Entry 2HHH (X-ray diffraction, 3.35 A resolution); this record covers chains A and J of the 21 polymer chains in the assembly.

Chain A:
Molecule: 16S ribosomal RNA
Organism: Thermus thermophilus
Sequence (1522 nucleotides; each row starts with the number of its first residue):
     1 UUUGUUGGAGAGUUUGAUCCUGGCUCAGGGUGAACGCUGGCGGCGUGCCU
    51 AAGACAUGCAAGUCGUGCGGGCCGCGGGGUUUUACUCCGUGGUCAGCGGC
   101 GGACGGGUGAGUAACGCGUGGGUGACCUACCCGGAAGAGGGGGACAACCC
   151 GGGGAAACUCGGGCUAAUCCCCCAUGUGGACCCGCCCCUUGGGGUGUGUC
   201 CAAAGGGCUUUGCCCGCUUCCGGAUGGGCCCGCGUCCCAUCAGCUAGUUG
   251 GUGGGGUAAUGGCCCACCAAGGCGACGACGGGUAGCCGGUCUGAGAGGAU
   301 GGCCGGCCACAGGGGCACUGAGACACGGGCCCCACUCCUACGGGAGGCAG
   351 CAGUUAGGAAUCUUCCGCAAUGGGCGCAAGCCUGACGGAGCGACGCCGCU
   401 UGGAGGAAGAAGCCCUUCGGGGUGUAAACUCCUGAACCCGGGACGAAACC
   451 CCCGACGAGGGGACUGACGGUACCGGGGUAAUAGCGCCGGCCAACUCCGU
   501 GCCAGCAGCCGCGGUAAUACGGAGGGCGCGAGCGUUACCCGGAUUCACUG
   551 GGCGUAAAGGGCGUGUAGGCGGCCUGGGGCGUCCCAUGUGAAAGACCACG
   601 GCUCAACCGUGGGGGAGCGUGGGAUACGCUCAGGCUAGACGGUGGGAGAG
   651 GGUGGUGGAAUUCCCGGAGUAGCGGUGAAAUGCGCAGAUACCGGGAGGAA
   701 CGCCGAUGGCGAAGGCAGCCACCUGGUCCACCCGUGACGCUGAGGCGCGA
   751 AAGCGUGGGGAGCAAACCGGAUUAGAUACCCGGGUAGUCCACGCCCUAAA
   801 CGAUGCGCGCUAGGUCUCUGGGUCUCCUGGGGGCCGAAGCUAACGCGUUA
   851 AGCGCGCCGCCUGGGGAGUACGGCCGCAAGGCUGAAACUCAAAGGAAUUG
   901 ACGGGGGCCCGCACAAGCGGUGGAGCAUGUGGUUUAAUUCGAAGCAACGC
   951 GAAGAACCUUACCAGGCCUUGACAUGCUAGGGAACCCGGGUGAAAGCCUG
  1001 GGGUGCCCCGCGAGGGGAGCCCUAGCACAGGUGCUGCAUGGCCGUCGUCA
  1051 GCUCGUGCCGUGAGGUGUUGGGUUAAGUCCCGCAACGAGCGCAACCCCCG
  1101 CCGUUAGUUGCCAGCGGUUCGGCCGGGCACUCUAACGGGACUGCCCGCGA
  1151 AAGCGGGAGGAAGGAGGGGACGACGUCUGGUCAGCAUGGCCCUUACGGCC
  1201 UGGGCGACACACGUGCUACAAUGCCCACUACAAAGCGAUGCCACCCGGCA
  1251 ACGGGGAGCUAAUCGCAAAAAGGUGGGCCCAGUUCGGAUUGGGGUCUGCA
  1301 ACCCGACCCCAUGAAGCCGGAAUCGCUAGUAAUCGCGGAUCAGCCAUGCC
  1351 GCGGUGAAUACGUUCCCGGGCCUUGUACACACCGCCCGUCACGCCAUGGG
  1401 AGCGGGCUCUACCCGAAGUCGCCGGGAGCCUACGGGCAGGCGCCGAGGGU
  1451 AGGGCCCGUGACUGGGGCGAAGUCGUAACAAGGUAGCUGUACCGGAAGGU
  1501 GCGGCUGGAUCACCUCCUUUCU
Not modelled in the structure: 1-5, 1511-1522
Ligand contacts:
  - kasugamycin (KSG; (1S,2R,3S,4R,5S,6S)-2,3,4,5,6-pentahydroxycyclohexyl 2-amino-4-{[carboxy(imino)methyl]amino}-2,3,4,6-tetradeoxy-alpha-D-arabino-hexopyranoside), molecule 1: G677, U772, U773
  - kasugamycin (KSG), molecule 2: A776, A778, C779, G904, U1476, A1477, G1482, G1483, U1484

Chain J:
Protein: 30S ribosomal protein S10
Organism: Thermus thermophilus
UniProt: P80375 (RS10_THETH); residues 1-105 here correspond to UniProt positions 0-104 (UniProt number = residue number - 1)
Chain sequence (105 residues; each row starts with the number of its first residue):
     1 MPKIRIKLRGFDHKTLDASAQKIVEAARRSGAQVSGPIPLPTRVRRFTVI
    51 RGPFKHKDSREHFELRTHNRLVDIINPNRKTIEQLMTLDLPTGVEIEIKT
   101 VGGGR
Not modelled in the structure: 1-2, 101-105

Interface between chain A and chain J:
Contacting residue pairs (64):
  G941(A) - Phe54(J)  base contact
  A942(A) - Phe54(J)  sugar contact
  A942(A) - Lys55(J)  sugar contact
  A947(A) - Lys55(J)  salt bridge to the phosphate
  C950(A) - Lys55(J)  sugar contact
  C950(A) - His56(J)  sugar contact
  C950(A) - Lys57(J)  salt bridge to the phosphate
  G951(A) - Ile50(J)  sugar contact
  G951(A) - Lys55(J)  hydrogen bond to the sugar
  A953(A) - Thr48(J)  base contact
  A953(A) - Arg60(J)  base contact
  G1041(A) - Pro53(J)  base contact
  C1042(A) - Arg51(J)  sugar contact
  C1042(A) - Gly52(J)  sugar contact
  C1042(A) - Pro53(J)  sugar contact
  C1043(A) - Arg51(J)  salt bridge to the phosphate
  C1043(A) - Gly52(J)  sugar contact
  C1043(A) - His56(J)  sugar contact
  G1044(A) - His56(J)  hydrogen bond to the sugar
  A1106(A) - Ser35(J)  phosphate contact
  A1106(A) - Gly36(J)  phosphate contact
  A1106(A) - Pro37(J)  hydrogen bond to the sugar
  A1106(A) - Ile38(J)  hydrogen bond to the sugar
  A1106(A) - Pro39(J)  base contact
  G1107(A) - Ser35(J)  sugar contact
  G1107(A) - Gly36(J)  phosphate contact
  G1107(A) - Ile38(J)  sugar contact
  U1108(A) - Arg5(J)  hydrogen bond to the base
  U1108(A) - Asp73(J)  base contact
  U1133(A) - Pro39(J)  base contact
  U1133(A) - Leu40(J)  hydrogen bond to the sugar
  U1133(A) - Pro41(J)  sugar contact
  A1134(A) - Leu40(J)  sugar contact
  A1134(A) - Pro41(J)  phosphate contact
  A1134(A) - Thr42(J)  hydrogen bond to the phosphate
  A1134(A) - Arg70(J)  phosphate contact
  A1135(A) - His13(J)  hydrogen bond to the phosphate
  A1135(A) - Asp17(J)  sugar contact
  A1135(A) - His68(J)  salt bridge to the phosphate
  A1135(A) - Arg70(J)  salt bridge to the phosphate
  C1136(A) - His13(J)  salt bridge to the phosphate
  C1171(A) - Arg51(J)  salt bridge to the phosphate
  G1180(A) - Phe54(J)  sugar contact
  G1180(A) - Lys55(J)  sugar contact
  U1181(A) - Phe54(J)  sugar contact
  G1184(A) - Pro53(J)  base contact
  G1235(A) - Val44(J)  phosphate contact
  G1235(A) - Arg46(J)  salt bridge to the phosphate
  C1236(A) - Arg43(J)  base contact
  C1236(A) - Val44(J)  phosphate contact
  C1236(A) - Arg45(J)  salt bridge to the phosphate
  G1237(A) - Arg43(J)  hydrogen bond to the base
  U1260(A) - Lys99(J)  base contact
  A1261(A) - Arg9(J)  salt bridge to the phosphate
  A1261(A) - Arg43(J)  base contact
  A1262(A) - Lys7(J)  salt bridge to the phosphate
  A1262(A) - Leu40(J)  base contact
  A1262(A) - Pro41(J)  sugar contact
  U1263(A) - Lys7(J)  base contact
  C1349(A) - Arg60(J)  hydrogen bond to the sugar
  C1350(A) - Thr48(J)  hydrogen bond to the sugar
  C1350(A) - Arg60(J)  salt bridge to the phosphate
  C1350(A) - His62(J)  hydrogen bond to the sugar
  G1351(A) - His62(J)  salt bridge to the phosphate
Other interface residues (no listed pair), chain A (34 interface residues in all): G949, G1172, G1179
Other interface residues (no listed pair), chain J (37 interface residues in all): Val34, Asp58, Ser59, Glu61, Leu71

Overview:
34 residues of chain A face 37 of chain J across their interface, with 12 hydrogen bonds and 13 salt bridges.
Polar pairs include U1108(A)-Arg5(J), G1237(A)-Arg43(J) and G951(A)-Lys55(J). Ligands of chain A: kasugamycin.
Here chain A is 16S ribosomal RNA and chain J is 30S ribosomal protein S10, both from Thermus thermophilus.
Entry 2HHH (Crystal structure of kasugamycin bound to the 30S ribosomal subunit) was determined by X-ray
diffraction.
